PDB entry 6YYS | electron microscopy, 3.08 A resolution | chains C and E of the 6 polymer chains in the assembly

# Chain C
Protein: DNA-directed RNA polymerase subunit beta
Organism: Mycolicibacterium smegmatis MC2 155
Notes: EC 2.7.7.6
UniProtKB: P60281 (RPOB_MYCS2); residue numbers follow UniProt; this construct covers 1-1169
Sequence (1169 residues; numbered 1 to 1169; the number before each row is that of its first residue):
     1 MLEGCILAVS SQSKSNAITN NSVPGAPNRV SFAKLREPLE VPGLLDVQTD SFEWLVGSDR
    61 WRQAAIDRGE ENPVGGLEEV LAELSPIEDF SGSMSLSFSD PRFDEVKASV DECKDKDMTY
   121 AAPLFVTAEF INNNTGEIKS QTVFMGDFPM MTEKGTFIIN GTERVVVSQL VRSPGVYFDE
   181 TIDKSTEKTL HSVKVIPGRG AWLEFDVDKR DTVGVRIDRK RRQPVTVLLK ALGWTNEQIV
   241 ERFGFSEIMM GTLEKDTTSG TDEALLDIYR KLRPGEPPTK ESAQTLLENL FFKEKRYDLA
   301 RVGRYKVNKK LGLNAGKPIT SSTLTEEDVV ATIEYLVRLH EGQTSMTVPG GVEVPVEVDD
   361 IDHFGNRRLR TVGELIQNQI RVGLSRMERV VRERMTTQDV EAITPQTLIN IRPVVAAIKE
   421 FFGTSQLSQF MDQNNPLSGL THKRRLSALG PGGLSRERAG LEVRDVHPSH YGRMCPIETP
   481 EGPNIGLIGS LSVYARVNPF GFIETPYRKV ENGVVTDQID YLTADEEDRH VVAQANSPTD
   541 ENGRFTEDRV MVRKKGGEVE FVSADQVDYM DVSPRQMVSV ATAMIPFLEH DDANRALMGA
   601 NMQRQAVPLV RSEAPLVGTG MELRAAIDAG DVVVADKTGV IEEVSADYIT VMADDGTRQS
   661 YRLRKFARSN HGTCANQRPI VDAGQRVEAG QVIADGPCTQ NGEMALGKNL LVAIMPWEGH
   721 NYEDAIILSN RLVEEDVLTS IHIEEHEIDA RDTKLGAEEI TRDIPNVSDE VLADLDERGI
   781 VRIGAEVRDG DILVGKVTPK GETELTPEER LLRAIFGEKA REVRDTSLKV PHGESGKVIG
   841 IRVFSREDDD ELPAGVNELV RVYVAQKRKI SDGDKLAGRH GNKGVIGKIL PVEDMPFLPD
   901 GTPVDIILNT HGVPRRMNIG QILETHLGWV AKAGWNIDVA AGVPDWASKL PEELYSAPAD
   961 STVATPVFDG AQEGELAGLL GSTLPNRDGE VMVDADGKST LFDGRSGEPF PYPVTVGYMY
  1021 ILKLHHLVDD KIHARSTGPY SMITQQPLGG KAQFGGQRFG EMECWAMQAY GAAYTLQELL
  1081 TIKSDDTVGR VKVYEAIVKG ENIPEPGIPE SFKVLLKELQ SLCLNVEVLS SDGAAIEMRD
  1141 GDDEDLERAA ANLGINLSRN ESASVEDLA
Disordered / not traced: 1-20, 801-821, 1131-1169

# Chain E
Protein: DNA-directed RNA polymerase subunit omega
Organism: Mycolicibacterium smegmatis MC2 155
Notes: EC 2.7.7.6
UniProtKB: A0QWT1 (RPOZ_MYCS2); numbering as in UniProt (aligned over 1-107)
Sequence (107 residues; numbered 1 to 107; the number before each row is that of its first residue):
     1 MSTPHADAQL NAADDLGIDS SAASAYDTPL GITNPPIDEL LSRASSKYAL VIYAAKRARQ
    61 INDYYNQLGD GILEYVGPLV EPGLQEKPLS IALREIHGDL LEHTEGE
Disordered / not traced: 1-23, 107

# Interface between chain C and chain E
Contacting residue pairs (9):
  Y1070(C) - Y48(E)
  G1071(C) - Y48(E)
  Y1074(C) - I52(E)
  K1099(C) - N66(E)
  G1100(C) - N62(E)
  G1100(C) - N66(E)  hydrogen bond (backbone-side chain)
  E1101(C) - N66(E)
  N1102(C) - R59(E)
  I1103(C) - R59(E)  hydrogen bond (backbone-side chain)
Other interface residues (no listed pair), chain C (9 interface residues in all): E1105
Other interface residues (no listed pair), chain E (6 interface residues in all): D63

# Summary
9 residues of chain C face 6 of chain E across their interface; the contacts include 2 hydrogen bonds. Among
the polar pairs are G1100(C)-N66(E) and I1103(C)-R59(E).
Chain C is DNA-directed RNA polymerase subunit beta and chain E is DNA-directed RNA polymerase subunit omega,
both from Mycolicibacterium smegmatis MC2 155; the structure, Structure of Mycobacterium smegmatis HelD
protein in complex with RNA polymerase core - State II, primary ..., was determined by electron microscopy,
deposited together with 6YXU and 6VSX.
